Entry 6K13 (X-ray diffraction, 1.89 A resolution); this record covers chains A and B.

Chain A (and B):
Protein: L-lactate dehydrogenase
Source organism: Babesia microti (strain RI)
Notes: EC 1.1.1.27; chain B of this document is another copy of the same molecule, construct and numbering; everything in this record applies to it too
UniProt: I7J7V6 (I7J7V6_BABMR); numbering as in UniProt (aligned over 1-332)
Chain sequence (333 residues; numbered 0 to 332; the number before each row is that of its first residue; numbering starts at 0):
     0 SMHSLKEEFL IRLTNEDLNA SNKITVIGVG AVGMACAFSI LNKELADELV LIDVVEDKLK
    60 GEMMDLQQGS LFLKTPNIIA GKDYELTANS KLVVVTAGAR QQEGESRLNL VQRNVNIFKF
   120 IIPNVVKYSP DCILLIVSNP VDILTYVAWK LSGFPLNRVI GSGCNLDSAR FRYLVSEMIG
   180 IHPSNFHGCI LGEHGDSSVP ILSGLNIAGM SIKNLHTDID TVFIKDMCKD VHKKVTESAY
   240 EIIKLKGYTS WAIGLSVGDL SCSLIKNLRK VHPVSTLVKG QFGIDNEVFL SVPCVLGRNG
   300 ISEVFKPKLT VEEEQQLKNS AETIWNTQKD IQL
Unresolved in the structure: 0 (chain B: 215-224)
Construct notes: expression tag (0)
Small-molecule neighbours:
  - NAD (nicotinamide-adenine-dinucleotide): Ile26, Gly27, Val28, Gly29, Ala30, Val31, Gly32, Asp52, Val53, Val54, Lys57, Tyr83, Thr95, Ala96, Gly97, Ala98, Arg99, Gln100, Leu109, Asn113, Ile116, Phe119, Ile120, Val136, Ser137, Asn138, Val140, Ser161, Leu165, His193, Tyr247, Thr248, Ile252
  - oxamic acid (OXM): Gln100, Arg106, Asn138, Leu165, Arg169, His193, Ala238, Thr248

Interface between chain A and chain B:
Pairs across the interface (99):
  Met1(A) - Ile178(B)  hydrophobic
  Met1(A) - Met226(B)
  His2(A) - Glu176(B)
  His2(A) - Met177(B)  hydrogen bond (side chain-backbone)
  Lys5(A) - Met177(B)
  Lys5(A) - Ile178(B)
  Met33(A) - Trp250(B)
  Phe37(A) - Phe37(B)  hydrophobic
  Phe37(A) - Ser38(B)
  Phe37(A) - Trp250(B)  hydrophobic
  Phe37(A) - Leu254(B)  hydrophobic
  Asn41(A) - Asn41(B)
  Asp56(A) - Leu244(B)
  Lys57(A) - Leu244(B)
  Lys59(A) - Leu244(B)
  Gly60(A) - Ile241(B)
  Gly60(A) - Leu244(B)
  Glu61(A) - Lys245(B)  salt bridge
  Glu61(A) - Trp250(B)  hydrogen bond
  Met63(A) - Glu240(B)
  Met63(A) - Ile241(B)  hydrophobic
  Met63(A) - Leu244(B)  hydrophobic
  Asp64(A) - Ile241(B)
  Asp64(A) - Lys245(B)  salt bridge
  Asp64(A) - Thr248(B)
  Asp64(A) - Ser249(B)  hydrogen bond (side chain-backbone)
  Asp64(A) - Trp250(B)  hydrogen bond (side chain-backbone)
  Asp64(A) - Ala251(B)  hydrogen bond (side chain-backbone)
  Gln66(A) - Tyr172(B)
  Gln67(A) - Arg169(B)  hydrogen bond
  Gln67(A) - Ser237(B)
  Gln67(A) - Ile241(B)
  Gly68(A) - Ala251(B)
  Gly68(A) - Leu254(B)
  Ser69(A) - Tyr172(B)
  Ser69(A) - Pro182(B)
  Leu70(A) - Ala168(B)  hydrophobic
  Leu70(A) - Arg171(B)
  Leu70(A) - Pro182(B)
  Leu70(A) - Ser183(B)
  Phe71(A) - Asn164(B)
  Phe71(A) - Ala168(B)  hydrophobic
  Phe71(A) - Leu254(B)  hydrophobic
  Phe71(A) - Ser255(B)
  Phe71(A) - Asp258(B)
  Leu72(A) - His181(B)  hydrogen bond (backbone-side chain)
  Pro75(A) - Glu176(B)
  Ala168(A) - Leu70(B)  hydrophobic
  Ala168(A) - Phe71(B)  hydrophobic
  Arg169(A) - Gln67(B)  hydrogen bond
  Arg171(A) - Leu70(B)
  Tyr172(A) - Gln66(B)
  Tyr172(A) - Ser69(B)
  Met177(A) - His2(B)
  Met177(A) - Lys5(B)
  Ile178(A) - Met1(B)  hydrophobic
  Ile178(A) - Lys5(B)
  Ile178(A) - Leu9(B)
  His181(A) - Leu72(B)  hydrogen bond (side chain-backbone)
  Pro182(A) - Leu70(B)
  Ser183(A) - Leu70(B)
  Leu214(A) - Phe8(B)
  His215(A) - Leu4(B)
  His215(A) - Glu7(B)  salt bridge
  Ile218(A) - Leu4(B)  hydrophobic
  Phe222(A) - Ser0(B)
  Phe222(A) - Met1(B)  hydrophobic
  Phe222(A) - Leu4(B)  hydrophobic
  Met226(A) - Met1(B)  hydrophobic
  Ser237(A) - Gln67(B)
  Glu240(A) - Lys59(B)  salt bridge
  Glu240(A) - Met63(B)
  Ile241(A) - Gly60(B)
  Ile241(A) - Met63(B)  hydrophobic
  Ile241(A) - Asp64(B)
  Ile241(A) - Gln67(B)
  Leu244(A) - Asp56(B)
  Leu244(A) - Lys57(B)
  Leu244(A) - Lys59(B)
  Leu244(A) - Gly60(B)
  Leu244(A) - Met63(B)  hydrophobic
  Lys245(A) - Glu61(B)  salt bridge
  Lys245(A) - Asp64(B)  salt bridge
  Thr248(A) - Asp64(B)
  Ser249(A) - Asp64(B)  hydrogen bond (backbone-side chain)
  Trp250(A) - Met33(B)
  Trp250(A) - Phe37(B)  hydrophobic
  Trp250(A) - Glu61(B)  hydrogen bond
  Trp250(A) - Asp64(B)  hydrogen bond (backbone-side chain)
  Trp250(A) - Leu65(B)  hydrophobic
  Trp250(A) - Trp250(B)  hydrophobic
  Ala251(A) - Asp64(B)  hydrogen bond (backbone-side chain)
  Ala251(A) - Gly68(B)
  Leu254(A) - Phe37(B)  hydrophobic
  Leu254(A) - Asn41(B)
  Leu254(A) - Gly68(B)
  Leu254(A) - Phe71(B)  hydrophobic
  Ser255(A) - Phe71(B)
  Asp258(A) - Phe71(B)
Also at the interface, not in a pair above, chain A (56 interface residues in all): Phe8, Leu9, Leu65, Lys73, Asn164, Glu176, Ile211, Asp217, Tyr247
Also at the interface, not in a pair above, chain B (55 interface residues in all): Lys73, Pro75, Leu214, Tyr247

Summary:
Chain A and chain B form an interface of 56 and 55 residues respectively; the contacts include 13 hydrogen
bonds and 6 salt bridges. Polar pairs include Glu61(A)-Lys245(B), Asp64(A)-Lys245(B) and His215(A)-Glu7(B).
Ligands of chain A: oxamic acid and NAD.
Both chains are L-lactate dehydrogenase (Babesia microti (strain RI)). Entry 6K13 (Crystal Structure Basis for
BmLDH Complex) was determined by X-ray diffraction (same publication as 6K12).
